PDB entry 6UWG | X-ray diffraction, 2.22 A resolution | chains A and C of the 3 polymer chains in the assembly

# Chain A
Protein: I-OnuI-e-Therm-E178D
From: synthetic construct
Chain sequence (302 residues; numbered 2 to 303; the number before each row is that of its first residue):
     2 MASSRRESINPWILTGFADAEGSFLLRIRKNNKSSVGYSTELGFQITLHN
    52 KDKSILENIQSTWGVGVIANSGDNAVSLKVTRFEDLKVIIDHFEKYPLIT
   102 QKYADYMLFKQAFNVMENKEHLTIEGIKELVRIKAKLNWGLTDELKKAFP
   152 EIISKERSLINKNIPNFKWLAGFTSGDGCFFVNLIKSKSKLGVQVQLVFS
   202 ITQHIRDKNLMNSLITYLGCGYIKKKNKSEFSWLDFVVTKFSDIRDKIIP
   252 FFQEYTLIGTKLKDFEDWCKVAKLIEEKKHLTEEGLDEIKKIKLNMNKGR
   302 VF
Unresolved in the structure: 2-5
Bound ions: Ca2+ site 1: Ala-21, Asp-178 (shared with 1 residue of chain B; DA16(C) of chain C); Ca2+ site 2: Ala-21, Glu-22, Asp-178 (shared with 1 residue of chain B; DA16(C) of chain C); Ca2+ site 3: Glu-22, Gly-177 (shared with 1 residue of chain B); Ca2+ site 4: Glu-22, Thr-48 (shared with DT15(C), DA16(C) of chain C)

# Chain C
Molecule: 26-nt DNA strand
Sequence (26 nucleotides; each row starts with the number of its first residue):
     1 CCTAAAAGGTTGAATAAGTGGAAACC
Bound ions: Ca2+ site 1: DT15, DA16 (shared with Glu-22(A), Thr-48(A) of chain A); Ca2+ site 2: DA16 (shared with Ala-21(A), Asp-178(A) of chain A; 1 residue of chain B)

# Chain A / chain C interface
Pairs across the interface - 50 pairs, chain A then chain C:
  Ala-21(A) / DA16(C)  phosphate contact
  Glu-22(A) / DT15(C)  phosphate contact
  Glu-22(A) / DA16(C)  phosphate contact
  Gly-23(A) / DA17(C)  phosphate contact
  Ser-24(A) / DA16(C)  sugar contact
  Ser-24(A) / DA17(C)  hydrogen bond to the phosphate
  Phe-25(A) / DG18(C)  phosphate contact
  Arg-28(A) / DT19(C)  base contact
  Arg-28(A) / DG20(C)  hydrogen bond to the base
  Arg-28(A) / DG21(C)  base contact
  Arg-30(A) / DG20(C)  hydrogen bond to the base
  Arg-30(A) / DG21(C)  hydrogen bond to the base
  Arg-30(A) / DA22(C)  base contact
  Gln-46(A) / DA17(C)  base contact
  Gln-46(A) / DG18(C)  hydrogen bond to the base
  Thr-48(A) / DT15(C)  phosphate contact
  His-50(A) / DA14(C)  base contact
  Lys-52(A) / DA14(C)  hydrogen bond to the base
  Asn-75(A) / DA14(C)  phosphate contact
  Lys-80(A) / DG18(C)  hydrogen bond to the base
  Lys-80(A) / DT19(C)  base contact
  Lys-103(A) / DA17(C)  salt bridge to the phosphate
  Asn-139(A) / DA17(C)  phosphate contact
  Asn-139(A) / DG18(C)  hydrogen bond to the phosphate
  Trp-140(A) / DA17(C)  sugar contact
  Trp-140(A) / DG18(C)  hydrogen bond to the phosphate
  Thr-143(A) / DT19(C)  phosphate contact
  Asp-178(A) / DA16(C)  phosphate contact
  Ile-186(A) / DA6(C)  base contact
  Ser-190(A) / DT3(C)  hydrogen bond to the phosphate
  Gln-195(A) / DA4(C)  hydrogen bond to the base
  Gln-195(A) / DA5(C)  hydrogen bond to the base
  Gln-197(A) / DA5(C)  base contact
  Gln-197(A) / DA6(C)  hydrogen bond to the base
  Tyr-223(A) / DA6(C)  sugar contact
  Tyr-223(A) / DA7(C)  phosphate contact
  Lys-225(A) / DA7(C)  base contact
  Lys-225(A) / DG8(C)  hydrogen bond to the base
  Lys-227(A) / DG9(C)  hydrogen bond to the base
  Lys-227(A) / DT10(C)  base contact
  Lys-229(A) / DG12(C)  hydrogen bond to the base
  Lys-229(A) / DA13(C)  base contact
  Thr-240(A) / DA5(C)  phosphate contact
  Thr-240(A) / DA6(C)  hydrogen bond to the phosphate
  Lys-241(A) / DA5(C)  salt bridge to the phosphate
  Lys-241(A) / DA6(C)  hydrogen bond to the phosphate
  Phe-242(A) / DA5(C)  hydrogen bond to the phosphate
  His-281(A) / DA4(C)  salt bridge to the phosphate
  Leu-282(A) / DT3(C)  phosphate contact
  Lys-299(A) / DA14(C)  hydrogen bond to the base
Other interface residues (no listed pair), chain A (44 interface residues in all): Leu-49, Ser-72, Ala-76, Asp-106, Lys-135, Leu-138, Gly-141, Asn-184, Arg-207, Trp-234, Ser-243, Asn-298
Other interface residues (no listed pair), chain C (20 interface residues in all): DT11

# Overview
44 residues of chain A and 20 residues of chain C are in contact, with 20 hydrogen bonds and 3 salt bridges.
Polar contacts include Arg-28(A)/DG20(C), Arg-30(A)/DG20(C) and Arg-30(A)/DG21(C). Ala-21(A), Asp-178(A) and
DA16(C) coordinate Ca2+ site 2.
Chain A is I-OnuI-e-Therm-E178D (synthetic construct) and chain C is a 26-nt DNA strand; the structure,
Engineered variant of I-OnuI meganuclease with improved thermostability and E178D mutation at catalytic site,
was determined by X-ray diffraction (same publication as 6UVW, 6UW0, 6UWH, 6UWJ and 6UWK).
